PDB entry 7YDH | electron microscopy, 3.10 A resolution | chains B and E of the 5 polymer chains in the assembly

[Chain B]
Molecule: Guanine nucleotide-binding protein G(I)/G(S)/G(T) subunit beta-1
Source organism: Homo sapiens
UniProt: P62873 (GBB1_HUMAN); residue numbers follow UniProt; this construct covers 2-340
Sequence (345 residues; row label = number of the first residue in the row; numbers below 1 keep their minus sign (Met-4 is residue -4)):
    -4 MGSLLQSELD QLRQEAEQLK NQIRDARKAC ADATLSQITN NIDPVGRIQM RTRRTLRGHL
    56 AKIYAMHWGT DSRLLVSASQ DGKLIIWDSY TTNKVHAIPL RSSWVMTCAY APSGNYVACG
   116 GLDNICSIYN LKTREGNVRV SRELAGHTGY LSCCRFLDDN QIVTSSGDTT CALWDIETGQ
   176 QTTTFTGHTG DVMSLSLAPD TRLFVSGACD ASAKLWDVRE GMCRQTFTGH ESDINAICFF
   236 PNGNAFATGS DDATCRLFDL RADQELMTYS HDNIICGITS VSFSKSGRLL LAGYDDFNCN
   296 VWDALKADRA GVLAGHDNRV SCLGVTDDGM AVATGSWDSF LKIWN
Not modelled in the structure: -4 to 2
Construct notes: initiating methionine (-4); expression tag (-3 to 1)
UniProt features mapped onto this chain:
  - modified residue: Ser2 (N-acetylserine), His266 (Phosphohistidine)
  - natural variant: Leu30 (L30F: In MRD42; uncertain significance), Arg52 (R52G: In MRD42), Gly64 (G64V: In MRD42), Asp76 (D76E: In MRD42; D76G: In MRD42), Gly77 (G77S: In MRD42), Lys78 (K78R: In MRD42), Ile80 (I80N: In MRD42; I80T: In MRD42), His91 (H91R: In MRD42; uncertain significance), Ala92 (A92T: In MRD42), Pro94 (P94S: In MRD42), Leu95 (L95P: In MRD42), Arg96 (R96L: In MRD42), 5 further natural variant entries in UniProt

[Chain E]
Molecule: scFv16
Source organism: Homo sapiens
Notes: antibody fragment or engineered binder
Sequence (247 residues; each row starts with the number of its first residue):
     2 VQLVESGGGL VQPGGSRKLS CSASGFAFSS FGMHWVRQAP EKGLEWVAYI SSGSGTIYYA
    62 DTVKGRFTIS RDDPKNTLFL QMTSLRSEDT AMYYCVRSIY YYGSSPFDFW GQGTTLTVSA
   122 GGGGSGGGGS GGGGSADIVM TQATSSVPVT PGESVSISCR SSKSLLHSNG NTYLYWFLQR
   182 PGQSPQLLIY RMSNLASGVP DRFSGSGSGT AFTLTISRLE AEDVGVYYCM QHLEYPLTFG
   242 AGTKLEL
Not modelled in the structure: 121-135
Cystine bridges: Cys160-Cys230

[How chain B and chain E interact]
Pairs across the interface - 8 pairs, chain B then chain E:
  Asp66(B) with Tyr103(E)
  Arg68(B) with Tyr103(E)
  Leu69(B) with Tyr103(E), hydrophobic
  Arg129(B) with Val2(E)
  Glu130(B) with Gly26(E); Phe27(E); Ala28(E), hydrogen bond (backbone-backbone)
  Asn132(B) with Ala28(E)
Interface residues without a listed pair, chain B (10 interface residues in all): Asp83, Val90, Lys127, Gly131
Interface residues without a listed pair, chain E (9 interface residues in all): Phe32, Arg98, Tyr102, Gly104

[Overview]
10 residues of chain B face 9 of chain E across their interface; the contacts include 1 hydrogen bond. The
hydrogen-bonded pair Glu130(B)-Ala28(E) is a backbone contact.
Chain B is Guanine nucleotide-binding protein G(I)/G(S)/G(T) subunit beta-1 and chain E is scFv16, both from
Homo sapiens; the structure, Cryo EM structure of CD97/miniG13 complex, was determined by electron microscopy
(same publication as 7YDM and 7YDP).
